9F1R - chains A and B; structure by electron microscopy, 3.67 A resolution.

Chain A:
Protein: Synaptic vesicle glycoprotein 2B
Organism: Homo sapiens
Reference sequence: Q7L1I2 (SV2B_HUMAN); residues 1-683 here = UniProt positions 1-683
Chain sequence (683 residues; numbered 1 to 683; the number before each row is that of its first residue):
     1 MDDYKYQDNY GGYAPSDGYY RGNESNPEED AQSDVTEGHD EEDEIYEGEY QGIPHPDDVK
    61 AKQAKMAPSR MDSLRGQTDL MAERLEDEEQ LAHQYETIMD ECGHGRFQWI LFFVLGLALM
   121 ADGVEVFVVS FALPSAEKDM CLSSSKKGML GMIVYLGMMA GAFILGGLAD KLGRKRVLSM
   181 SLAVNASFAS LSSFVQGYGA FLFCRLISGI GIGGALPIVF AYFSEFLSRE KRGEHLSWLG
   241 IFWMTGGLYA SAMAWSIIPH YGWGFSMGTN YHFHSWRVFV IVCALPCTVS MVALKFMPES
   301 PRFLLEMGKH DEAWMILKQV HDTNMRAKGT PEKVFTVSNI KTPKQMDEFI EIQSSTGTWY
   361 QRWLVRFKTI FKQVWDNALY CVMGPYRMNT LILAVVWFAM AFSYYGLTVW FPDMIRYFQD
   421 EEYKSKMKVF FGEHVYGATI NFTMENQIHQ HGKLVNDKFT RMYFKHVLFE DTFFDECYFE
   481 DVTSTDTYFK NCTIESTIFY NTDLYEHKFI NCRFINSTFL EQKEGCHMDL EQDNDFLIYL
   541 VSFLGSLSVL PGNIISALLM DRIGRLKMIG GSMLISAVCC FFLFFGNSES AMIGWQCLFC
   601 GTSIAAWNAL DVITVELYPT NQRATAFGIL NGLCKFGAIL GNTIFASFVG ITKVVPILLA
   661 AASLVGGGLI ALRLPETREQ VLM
Not modelled in the structure: 1-91, 330-369, 679-683
UniProt features mapped onto this chain:
  - modified residue: S33 (Phosphoserine), T36 (Phosphothreonine), Y423 (Phosphotyrosine)
  - glycosylation (N-linked (GlcNAc...) asparagine): N441, N491, N516
Cystine bridges: C141-C526
Covalent attachments: N-acetylglucosamine (NAG) linked to N441; glycan linked to N491, N516
From the paper describing this entry:
  - post-translational modification sites: N441, N491, N516
  - specificity-determining residues: E521 (proposed by the authors, not directly observed)

Chain B:
Protein: Botulinum neurotoxin A heavy chain
Organism: Clostridium botulinum
Reference sequence: P0DPI0 (BXA1_CLOBO); residue numbers follow UniProt; this construct covers 871-1296
Chain sequence (443 residues; numbered 854 to 1296; the number before each row is that of its first residue):
   854 MKKHHHHHHG SLVPRGSKNI INTSILNLRY ESNHLIDLSR YASKINIGSK VNFDPIDKNQ
   914 IQLFNLESSK IEVILKNAIV YNSMYENFST SFWIRIPKYF NSISLNNEYT IINCMENNSG
   974 WKVSLNYGEI IWTLQDTQEI KQRVVFKYSQ MINISDYINR WIFVTITNNR LNNSKIYING
  1034 RLIDQKPISN LGNIHASNNI MFKLDGCRDT HRYIWIKYFN LFDKELNEKE IKDLYDNQSN
  1094 SGILKDFWGD YLQYDKPYYM LNLYDPNKYV DVNNVGIRGY MYLKGPRGSV MTTNIYLNSS
  1154 LYRGTKFIIK KYASGNKDNI VRNNDRVYIN VVVKNKEYRL ATNASQAGVE KILSALEIPD
  1214 VGNLSQVVVM KSKNDQGITN KCKMNLQDNN GNDIGFIGFH QFNNIAKLVA SNWYNRQIER
  1274 SSRTLGCSWE FIPVDDGWGE RPL
Not modelled in the structure: 854-874, 1166-1168, 1211-1216
Construct notes: initiating methionine (854); expression tag (855-870)
UniProt features mapped onto this chain:
  - region: F1252, H1253 (Interaction with host ganglioside GT1b)
  - motif: S1264 to Y1267 (Host ganglioside-binding motif)
  - binding site (a ganglioside GT1b (d18:1(4E))): Y1117, E1203
  - mutagenesis: F953 (F953G: Whole toxin has 50-fold reduction in toxicity, almost no binding of RBD to neurons; F953R: Whole toxin is non-toxic, almost no binding of RBD to neurons), E982 (E982A/Q: Decreased binding of NTNHA by receptor-binding domain (RBD) at pH 7.5), K1000 (K1000A: Decreased binding of NTNHA by RBD at pH 6.0, none at pH 7.5), D1037 (D1037A/N: Decreased binding of NTNHA by RBD at pH 7.5), H1064 (H1064G/R: Whole toxin has reduced toxicity, dramatically reduced binding of RBD to neurons), D1118 (D1118A: Decreased binding of NTNHA by RBD at pH 7.5), T1145 to T1146 (No binding of RBD to neurons. Loss of binding to SV2C), R1156 (R1156E: Decreased binding of RBD to SV2C, substantial binding to neurons), D1171 (D1171A: Decreased binding of NTNHA by RBD at pH 7.5), E1203 (E1203L: Strongly reduced toxicity, heavy chain has very strongly reduced binding to synaptosomes, decreased binding to gangioside GT1b), H1253 (H1253A: Strongly reduced toxicity, heavy chain has very strongly reduced binding to synaptosomes, decrease in ganglioside GT1b binding ...), S1264 (S1264A: Reduced toxicity, heavy chain has strongly reduced binding to synaptosomes, heavy chain binds less GT1b), 5 further mutagenesis entries in UniProt
From the paper describing this entry:
  - binding site for N-acetylglucosamine: F953
  - mutagenesis - F953G: abolished binding to Synaptic vesicle glycoprotein 2B (chain A)

How chain A and chain B interact:
Pairs across the interface (24):
  Y478(A) - L1296(B)
  S496(A) - R1294(B)  hydrogen bond (backbone-side chain)
  I498(A) - R1294(B)
  I498(A) - L1296(B)  hydrophobic
  C512(A) - T1146(B)
  R513(A) - T1146(B)
  F514(A) - M1144(B)
  F514(A) - T1145(B)
  F514(A) - T1146(B)
  N516(A) - F953(B)
  N516(A) - T1145(B)  hydrogen bond (backbone-side chain)
  N516(A) - Y1149(B)  hydrogen bond
  S517(A) - V1143(B)
  S517(A) - M1144(B)  hydrogen bond (backbone-backbone)
  T518(A) - S1142(B)  hydrogen bond (side chain-backbone)
  F519(A) - G1141(B)
  F519(A) - S1142(B)  hydrogen bond (backbone-backbone)
  F519(A) - M1144(B)  hydrophobic
  L520(A) - R1156(B)
  L520(A) - L1296(B)  hydrophobic
  E521(A) - Y1122(B)
  E521(A) - K1137(B)
  E521(A) - G1138(B)
  E521(A) - P1139(B)
Interface residues without a listed pair, chain A (15 interface residues in all): E476, T497, I515
Interface residues without a listed pair, chain B (18 interface residues in all): R1140, S1153, E1293
The authors on this interface:
  - specific contacts: E521(A)-Y1122(B) (hydrogen bond), E521(A)-K1137(B), E521(A)-R1156(B)
  - interface residues, chain B: G1141(B), T1145(B), T1146(B)
  - hot spots on chain B (mutagenesis) - T1145A/T1146A: abolished binding to Synaptic vesicle glycoprotein 2B (chain A)

Overview:
15 residues of chain A and 18 residues of chain B are in contact, with 6 hydrogen bonds. Polar contacts
include S496(A)-R1294(B), N516(A)-T1145(B) and N516(A)-Y1149(B). The paper describes a hydrogen bond between
E521(A) and Y1122(B); contacts between E521(A) and K1137(B) and E521(A) and R1156(B). The paper reports a
binding site for N-acetylglucosamine at F953(B); F953G and T1145A/T1146A of chain B abolish binding to
Synaptic vesicle glycoprotein 2B (chain A).
Chain A is Synaptic vesicle glycoprotein 2B (Homo sapiens) and chain B is Botulinum neurotoxin A heavy chain
(Clostridium botulinum); the structure, Cryo-EM structure of SV2B-Hc-A1 complex, was determined by electron
microscopy, deposited together with 9F25, 9F2B, 9F2J, 9F2Y and 9F3C.
